Entry 6JIV (X-ray diffraction, 3.31 A resolution); this record covers chains B and C of the 4 polymer chains in the assembly.

== Chain B (and C) ==
Molecule: SspE protein
Source organism: Streptomyces yokosukanensis
Notes: chain C of this document is another copy of the same molecule, construct and numbering; everything in this record applies to it too
Sequence (771 residues; row label = number of the first residue in the row):
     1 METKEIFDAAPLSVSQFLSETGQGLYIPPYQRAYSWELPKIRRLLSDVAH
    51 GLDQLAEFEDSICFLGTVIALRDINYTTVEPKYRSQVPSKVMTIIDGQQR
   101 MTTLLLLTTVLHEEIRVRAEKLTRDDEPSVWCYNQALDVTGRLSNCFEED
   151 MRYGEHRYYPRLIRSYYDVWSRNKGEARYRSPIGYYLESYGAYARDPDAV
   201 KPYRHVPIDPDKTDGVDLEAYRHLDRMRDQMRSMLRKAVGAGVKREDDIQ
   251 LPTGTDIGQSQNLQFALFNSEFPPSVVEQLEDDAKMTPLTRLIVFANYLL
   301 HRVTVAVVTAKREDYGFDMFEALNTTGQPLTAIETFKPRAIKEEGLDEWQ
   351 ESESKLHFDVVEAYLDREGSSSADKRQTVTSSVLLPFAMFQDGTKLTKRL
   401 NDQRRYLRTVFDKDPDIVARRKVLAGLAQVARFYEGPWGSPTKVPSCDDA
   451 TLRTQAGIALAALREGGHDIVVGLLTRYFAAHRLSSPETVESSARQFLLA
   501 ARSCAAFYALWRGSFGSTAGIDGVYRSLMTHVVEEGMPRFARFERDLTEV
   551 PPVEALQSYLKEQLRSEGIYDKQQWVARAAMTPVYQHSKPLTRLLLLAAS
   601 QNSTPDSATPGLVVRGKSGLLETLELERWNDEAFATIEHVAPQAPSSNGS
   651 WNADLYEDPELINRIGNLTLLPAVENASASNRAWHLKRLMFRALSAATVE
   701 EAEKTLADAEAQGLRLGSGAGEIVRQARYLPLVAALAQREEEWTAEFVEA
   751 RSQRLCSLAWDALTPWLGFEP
Unresolved in the structure: 191-215, 370-372, 537-553, 606-771 (chain C: 191-215, 370-372, 533-552, 606-771)
Modified positions: Mse1, Mse92, Mse101, Mse151, Mse227, Mse231, Mse234, Mse286, Mse319, Mse389, Mse529, Mse537, Mse581, Mse690 (selenomethionine)

== Chain B / chain C interface ==
Residue-residue contacts (12):
  Thr21(B) - Thr21(C)
  Tyr76(B) - Asn269(C)  hydrogen bond
  Arg84(B) - Asn269(C)
  Ser85(B) - Ser270(C)
  Asn134(B) - Arg152(C)
  Asn134(B) - Tyr153(C)  hydrogen bond (side chain-backbone)
  Arg152(B) - Asn134(C)
  Tyr153(B) - Asn134(C)  hydrogen bond (backbone-side chain)
  Asn269(B) - Tyr76(C)  hydrogen bond
  Asn269(B) - Arg84(C)
  Ser270(B) - Arg84(C)
  Ser270(B) - Ser85(C)
Interface residues without a listed pair, chain B (14 interface residues in all): Leu137, Asp138, Mse151, Phe265, Phe268
Interface residues without a listed pair, chain C (12 interface residues in all): Val87, Asp138, Phe268

== In short ==
The interface between chain B and chain C involves 14 residues on one side and 12 on the other, with 4
hydrogen bonds. Polar contacts include Tyr76(B)-Asn269(C) and Asn134(B)-Tyr153(C).
Chain B and chain C are both SspE protein (Streptomyces yokosukanensis); the structure, SspE crystal
structure, was determined by X-ray diffraction, deposited together with 6JUF and 6LB9.
